Entry 8DFV (electron microscopy, 3.06 A resolution); this record covers chains A and K of the 3 polymer chains in the assembly.

[Chain A]
Molecule: Endoribonuclease Dcr-1
From: Drosophila melanogaster
Notes: EC 3.1.26.-
Reference sequence: Q9VCU9 (DCR1_DROME); residue numbers follow UniProt; this construct covers 1-2249
Amino-acid sequence (2249 residues; row label = number of the first residue in the row):
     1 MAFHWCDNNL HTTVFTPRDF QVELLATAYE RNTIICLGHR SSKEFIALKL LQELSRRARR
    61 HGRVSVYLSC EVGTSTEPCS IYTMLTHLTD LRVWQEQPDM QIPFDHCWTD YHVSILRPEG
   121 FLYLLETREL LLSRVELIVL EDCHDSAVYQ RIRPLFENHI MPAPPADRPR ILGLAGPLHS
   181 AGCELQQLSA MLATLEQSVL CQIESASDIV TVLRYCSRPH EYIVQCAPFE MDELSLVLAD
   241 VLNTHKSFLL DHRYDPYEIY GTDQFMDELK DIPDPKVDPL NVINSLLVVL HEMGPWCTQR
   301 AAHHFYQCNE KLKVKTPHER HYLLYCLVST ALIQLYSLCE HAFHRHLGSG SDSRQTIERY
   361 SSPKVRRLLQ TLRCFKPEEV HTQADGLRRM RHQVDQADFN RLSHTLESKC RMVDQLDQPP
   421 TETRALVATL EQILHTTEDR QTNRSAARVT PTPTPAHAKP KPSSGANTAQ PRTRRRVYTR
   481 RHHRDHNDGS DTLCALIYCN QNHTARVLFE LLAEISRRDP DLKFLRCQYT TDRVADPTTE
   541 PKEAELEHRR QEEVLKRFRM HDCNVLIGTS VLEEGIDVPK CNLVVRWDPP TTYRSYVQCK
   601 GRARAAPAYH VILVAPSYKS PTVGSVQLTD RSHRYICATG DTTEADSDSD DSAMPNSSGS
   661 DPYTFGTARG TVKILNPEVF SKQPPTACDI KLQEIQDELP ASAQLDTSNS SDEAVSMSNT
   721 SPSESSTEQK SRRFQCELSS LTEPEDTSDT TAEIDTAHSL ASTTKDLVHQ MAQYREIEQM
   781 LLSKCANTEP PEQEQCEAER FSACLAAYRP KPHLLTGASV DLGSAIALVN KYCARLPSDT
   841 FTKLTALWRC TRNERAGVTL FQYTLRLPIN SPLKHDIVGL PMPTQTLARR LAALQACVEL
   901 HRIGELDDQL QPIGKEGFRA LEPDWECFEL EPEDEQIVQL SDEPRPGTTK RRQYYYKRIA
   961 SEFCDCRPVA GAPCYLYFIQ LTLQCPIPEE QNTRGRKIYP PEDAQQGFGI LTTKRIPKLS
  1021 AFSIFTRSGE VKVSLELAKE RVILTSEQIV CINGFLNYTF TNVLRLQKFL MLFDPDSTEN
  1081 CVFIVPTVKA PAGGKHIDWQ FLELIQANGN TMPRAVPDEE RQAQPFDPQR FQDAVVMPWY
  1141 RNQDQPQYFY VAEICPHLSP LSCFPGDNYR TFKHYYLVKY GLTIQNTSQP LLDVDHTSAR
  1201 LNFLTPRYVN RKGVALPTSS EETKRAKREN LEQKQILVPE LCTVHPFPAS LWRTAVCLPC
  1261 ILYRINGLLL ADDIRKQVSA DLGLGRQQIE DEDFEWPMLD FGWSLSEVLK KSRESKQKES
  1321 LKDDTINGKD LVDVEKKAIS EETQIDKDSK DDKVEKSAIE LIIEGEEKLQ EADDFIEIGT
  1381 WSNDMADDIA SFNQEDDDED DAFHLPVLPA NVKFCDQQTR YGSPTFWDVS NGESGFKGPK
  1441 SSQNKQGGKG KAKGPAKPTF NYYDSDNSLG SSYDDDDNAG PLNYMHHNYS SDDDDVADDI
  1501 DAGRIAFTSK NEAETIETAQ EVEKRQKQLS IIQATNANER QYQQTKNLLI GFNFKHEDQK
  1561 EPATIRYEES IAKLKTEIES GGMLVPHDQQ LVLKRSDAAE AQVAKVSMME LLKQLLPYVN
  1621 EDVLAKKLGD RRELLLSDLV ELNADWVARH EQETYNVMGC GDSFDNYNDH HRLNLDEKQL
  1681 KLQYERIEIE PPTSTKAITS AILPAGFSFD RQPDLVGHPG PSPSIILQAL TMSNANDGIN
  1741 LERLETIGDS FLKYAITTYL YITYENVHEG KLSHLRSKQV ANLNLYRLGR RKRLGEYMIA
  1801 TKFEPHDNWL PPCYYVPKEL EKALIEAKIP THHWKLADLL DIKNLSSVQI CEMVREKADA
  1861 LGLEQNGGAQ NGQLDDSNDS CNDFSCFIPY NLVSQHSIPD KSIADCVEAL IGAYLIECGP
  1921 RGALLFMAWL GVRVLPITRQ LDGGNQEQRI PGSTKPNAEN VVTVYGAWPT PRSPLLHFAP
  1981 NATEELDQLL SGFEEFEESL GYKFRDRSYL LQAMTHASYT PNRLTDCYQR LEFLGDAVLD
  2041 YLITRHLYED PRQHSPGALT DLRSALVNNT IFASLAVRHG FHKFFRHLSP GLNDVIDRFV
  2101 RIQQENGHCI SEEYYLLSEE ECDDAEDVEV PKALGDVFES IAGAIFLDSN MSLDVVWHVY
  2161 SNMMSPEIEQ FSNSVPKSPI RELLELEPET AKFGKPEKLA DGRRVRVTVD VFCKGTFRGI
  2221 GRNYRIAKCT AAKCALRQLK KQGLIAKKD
Not modelled in the structure: 256-277, 348-352, 377-491, 640-758, 1290-1293, 1304-1522, 1558-1566, 1593-1605, 1687-1704, 1825-1836, 1855-1882, 2111-2122, 2241-2249
Construct notes: conflict R134 (Ser in Q9VCU9), S205 (Thr in Q9VCU9), L416 (Met in Q9VCU9), S702 (Ala in Q9VCU9), C796 (Ser in Q9VCU9), V1332 (Ala in Q9VCU9), A1338 (Pro in Q9VCU9), I1339 (Thr in Q9VCU9), I1345 (Leu in Q9VCU9)
Curated features (UniProtKB/Swiss-Prot):
  - region: D924 to K957 (Wing domain)
  - binding site (ATP): L37 to E44
  - binding site (Mg(2+)): E1745, D1749, D1905, E1908, E2032, D2136, E2139
  - site: K2132 (Important for activity)
  - modified residue (Phosphoserine): S1423, S1877, S1880
  - mutagenesis: D1749 (D1749A: Cleaves the 5' (top) strand but not the 3' (bottom) strand of pre-miRNA), E1908 (E1908A: Cleaves the 5' (top) strand but not the 3' (bottom) strand of pre-miRNA. Abolishes cleavage of pre-miRNA; when associated with A-2139), D2036 (D2036A: Cleaves the 3' (bottom) strand but not the 5' (top) strand of pre-miRNA), E2139 (E2139A: Cleaves the 3' (bottom) strand but not the 5' (top) strand of pre-miRNA. Abolishes cleavage of pre-miRNA; when associated with A-1908), L2186 to D2249 (No effect on processing of the pre-miRNas, pre-let 7 and pre-bantam)
Metal / ion sites: Ca2+ site 1: E1745, D1905, E1908 (shared with 1 residue of chain E); Ca2+ site 2: D1749, E1908; Ca2+ site 3: E2032, E2139 (shared with 1 residue of chain E)
From the paper describing this entry:
  - binding site for the 60-nt RNA strand: R945, R994, R1027, Y1140, Y1175, Y1176, Y1180, A1199, R1200, I1236, I2180, P2196, Y2224, R2225, K2228
  - Ca2+ coordination: E1745, D1749, D1905, E1908, E2032, E2139
  - conformationally variable residues (helix shift): E1222 to E1232
  - catalytic residues: E1745, D1749, D1905, E1908, E2032, D2036, D2136, E2139

[Chain K]
Molecule: Loquacious, isoform B
From: Drosophila melanogaster
Reference sequence: Q9VJY9 (Q9VJY9_DROME); numbering as in UniProt (aligned over 1-465)
Amino-acid sequence (465 residues; numbered 1 to 465; the number before each row is that of its first residue):
     1 MDQENFHGSS LPQQLQNLHI QPQQASPNPV QTGFAPRRHY NNLVGLGNGN AVSGSPVKGA
    61 PLGQRHVKLK KEKISAQVAQ LSQPGQLQLS DVGDPALAGG SGLQGGVGLM GVILPSDEAL
   121 KFVSETDANG LAMKTPVSIL QELLSRRGIT PGYELVQIEG AIHEPTFRFR VSFKDKDTPF
   181 TAMGAGRSKK EAKHAAARAL IDKLIGAQLP ESPSSSAGPS VTGLTVAGSG GDGNANATGG
   241 GDASDKTVGN PIGWLQEMCM QRRWPPPSYE TETEVGLPHE RLFTIACSIL NYREMGKGKS
   301 KKIAKRLAAH RMWMRLQETP IDSGKISDSI CGELEGEPRS SENYYGELKD ISVPTLTTQH
   361 SNKVSQFHKT LKNATGKKLL KLQKTCLKNN KIDYIKLLGE IATENQFEVT YVDIEEKTFS
   421 GQFQCLVQLS TLPVGVCHGS GPTAADAQRH AAQNALEYLK IMTKK
Not modelled in the structure: 1-131, 206-249, 321-357
Curated features (UniProtKB/Swiss-Prot):
  - region: A308, A309 (Necessary for binding pre-miRNA)
  - mutagenesis: A308 to A309 (Abolishes interaction with pre-miRNA (pre let 7) in the presence of Dcr-1), L379 to L382 (Strong reduction in Dcr-1 activity), F419 (F419A: Strong reduction in Dcr-1 activity), L426 (L426R: Decreased binding to Dcr-1), S440 to K465 (Loss of activity, abolishes interaction with Dcr-1 and therefore does not enhance pre-miRNA processing by the dicer)
From the paper describing this entry:
  - binding site for the 60-nt RNA strand: T135 to S145, K301, K302, K305

[Interface between chain A and chain K]
Residue-residue contacts (107; chain A residue first):
  T244(A) - H438(K)
  H245(A) - H438(K)
  F248(A) - Q424(K)
  F248(A) - H438(K)
  F248(A) - G439(K)
  F248(A) - S440(K)
  D251(A) - T418(K)
  D251(A) - S420(K)
  D251(A) - Q424(K)
  H252(A) - Q424(K)
  H252(A) - L426(K)
  R253(A) - I414(K)  hydrogen bond (side chain-backbone)
  R253(A) - E415(K)
  R253(A) - E416(K)  salt bridge
  R253(A) - K417(K)
  R253(A) - T418(K)
  R253(A) - Q424(K)  hydrogen bond
  H303(A) - T358(K)  hydrogen bond
  Y306(A) - T358(K)
  Y306(A) - H360(K)
  Y306(A) - S361(K)
  Y306(A) - V364(K)
  Q307(A) - T358(K)
  Q307(A) - H360(K)
  K313(A) - V434(K)
  R320(A) - I414(K)
  Y322(A) - V434(K)
  L323(A) - Q428(K)
  L323(A) - V436(K)  hydrophobic
  C326(A) - V434(K)  hydrophobic
  C326(A) - V436(K)  hydrophobic
  L327(A) - L426(K)  hydrophobic
  L327(A) - V436(K)  hydrophobic
  T330(A) - G435(K)
  T330(A) - V436(K)  hydrogen bond (side chain-backbone)
  I333(A) - Y458(K)
  Q334(A) - Y458(K)
  Q334(A) - I461(K)
  Q334(A) - M462(K)
  Y336(A) - T358(K)
  Y336(A) - S361(K)
  Y336(A) - N362(K)
  S337(A) - M462(K)  hydrogen bond
  L338(A) - I461(K)  hydrophobic
  H341(A) - I461(K)
  H341(A) - M462(K)
  H341(A) - K464(K)  hydrogen bond (backbone-side chain)
  R345(A) - K464(K)
  R345(A) - K465(K)
  Q627(A) - Q453(K)
  L628(A) - E457(K)
  D630(A) - K388(K)  salt bridge
  H633(A) - C386(K)
  H633(A) - L387(K)  hydrogen bond (side chain-backbone)
  H633(A) - K388(K)
  I636(A) - Q383(K)
  I636(A) - I461(K)  hydrophobic
  T639(A) - K464(K)
  K950(A) - I162(K)
  R952(A) - G160(K)
  Q1067(A) - E154(K)
  K1068(A) - E154(K)
  K1068(A) - L155(K)  hydrogen bond (side chain-backbone)
  F1069(A) - E154(K)  hydrogen bond (backbone-side chain)
  F1069(A) - R170(K)
  L1070(A) - R170(K)
  N1142(A) - G148(K)
  N1142(A) - T150(K)  hydrogen bond
  Q1143(A) - G148(K)
  D1144(A) - I149(K)  hydrogen bond (side chain-backbone)
  D1144(A) - K174(K)
  Q1145(A) - T150(K)
  D1807(A) - L155(K)  hydrogen bond (side chain-backbone)
  E1821(A) - V156(K)
  E1821(A) - Q157(K)
  K1822(A) - Q157(K)
  D1883(A) - T166(K)
  D1883(A) - A185(K)
  D1883(A) - G186(K)
  D1883(A) - R187(K)
  S1885(A) - R168(K)
  C1886(A) - R168(K)  hydrogen bond (backbone-side chain)
  C1886(A) - M183(K)  hydrophobic
  I1888(A) - Q157(K)  hydrogen bond (backbone-side chain)
  I1888(A) - E159(K)
  I1888(A) - T166(K)
  I1888(A) - R168(K)
  P1889(A) - Q157(K)  hydrogen bond (backbone-side chain)
  Y1890(A) - Q157(K)  hydrogen bond (backbone-side chain)
  Y1890(A) - I158(K)
  L1892(A) - L155(K)
  L1892(A) - V156(K)
  L1892(A) - Q157(K)
  L1892(A) - I158(K)  hydrophobic
  E2189(A) - Q256(K)
  E2189(A) - M260(K)
  E2189(A) - W264(K)
  T2190(A) - W264(K)
  T2190(A) - P265(K)
  T2190(A) - P266(K)
  K2192(A) - M260(K)  hydrogen bond (side chain-backbone)
  K2192(A) - Q261(K)
  D2210(A) - R263(K)  salt bridge
  F2212(A) - M260(K)
  F2212(A) - R263(K)
  F2212(A) - W264(K)
  C2213(A) - P265(K)
Interface residues without a listed pair, chain A (63 interface residues in all): D255, E310, S329, C637, Y954, R1141, F1887, P2188
Interface residues without a listed pair, chain K (62 interface residues in all): S145, K189, E257, D413, K460
From the paper, about this interface:
  - interface residues, chain A: R952(A), Y954(A)
  - interface residues, chain K: L155(K)

[Overview]
Chain A and chain K form an interface of 63 and 62 residues respectively; the contacts include 17 hydrogen
bonds and 3 salt bridges. Among the polar pairs are R253(A)-E416(K), D630(A)-K388(K) and D2210(A)-R263(K). The
paper reports catalytic residues E1745(A), D1749(A) and D1905(A) among others; a binding site for the 60-nt
RNA strand at R945(A), R994(A) and T135(K) among others.
Here chain A is Endoribonuclease Dcr-1 and chain K is Loquacious, isoform B, both from Drosophila
melanogaster. Entry 8DFV (Structural Basis of MicroRNA Biogenesis by Dicer-1 and Its Partner Protein Loqs-PB -
complex IIa) was determined by electron microscopy together with 8DG5, 8DG7, 8DGA, 8DGI and 8DGJ from the same
study.
